2WS3 - chains J and K of the 4 polymer chains in the assembly; structure by X-ray diffraction, 3.20 A resolution.

== Chain J ==
Protein: Succinate dehydrogenase iron-sulfur subunit
Organism: Escherichia coli
Notes: EC 1.3.99.1
UniProtKB: P07014 (DHSB_ECOLI); residues 1-238 here = UniProt positions 1-238
Sequence (238 residues; each row starts with the number of its first residue):
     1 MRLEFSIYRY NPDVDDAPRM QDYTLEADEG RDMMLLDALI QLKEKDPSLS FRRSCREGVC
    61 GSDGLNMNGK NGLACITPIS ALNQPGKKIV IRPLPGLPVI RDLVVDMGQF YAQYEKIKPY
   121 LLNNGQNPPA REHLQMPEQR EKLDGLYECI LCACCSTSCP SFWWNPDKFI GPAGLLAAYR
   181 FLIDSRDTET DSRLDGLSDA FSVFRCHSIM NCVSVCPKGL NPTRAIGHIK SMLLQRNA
UniProt features mapped onto this chain:
  - binding site ([2Fe-2S] cluster): Cys-55, Cys-60, Cys-75
  - binding site ([4Fe-4S] cluster): Cys-149, Cys-152, Cys-155, Cys-216
  - binding site ([3Fe-4S] cluster): Cys-159, Cys-206, Cys-212
  - binding site (a ubiquinone): Trp-164
Ion coordination: 2Fe-2S cluster Fe: Cys-55, Cys-60, Asp-63, Cys-75; 4Fe-4S cluster Fe: Cys-149, Cys-152, Cys-155, Cys-216; 3Fe-4S cluster Fe: Cys-159, Cys-206, Cys-212
Residues lining bound ligands:
  - carboxin (CBE; 2-methyl-N-phenyl-5,6-dihydro-1,4-oxathiine-3-carboxamide): Pro-160, Ser-161, Trp-164, His-207, Ile-209
  - 3Fe-4S cluster (F3S): Ser-158, Cys-159, Phe-169, Pro-172, Cys-206, His-207, Ser-208, Ile-209, Met-210, Asn-211, Cys-212, Thr-223, Ile-226
  - 2Fe-2S cluster (FES): Leu-36, Arg-53, Ser-54, Cys-55, Arg-56, Gly-58, Val-59, Cys-60, Gly-61, Ser-62, Asp-63, Leu-73, Cys-75
  - 4Fe-4S cluster (SF4): Phe-110, Cys-149, Ile-150, Leu-151, Cys-152, Ala-153, Cys-154, Cys-155, Ala-173, Leu-176, Cys-216, Pro-217, Lys-218, Leu-220, Pro-222

== Chain K ==
Protein: Succinate dehydrogenase cytochrome B-556 subunit
Organism: Escherichia coli
Notes: EC 1.3.5.1
UniProtKB: P69054 (DHSC_ECOLI); residue numbers follow UniProt; this construct covers 1-129
Sequence (129 residues; row label = number of the first residue in the row):
     1 MIRNVKKQRP VNLDLQTIRF PITAIASILH RVSGVITFVA VGILLWLLGT SLSSPEGFEQ
    61 ASAIMGSFFV KFIMWGILTA LAYHVVVGIR HMMMDFGYLE ETFEAGKRSA KISFVITVVL
   121 SLLAGVLVW
Not modelled in the structure: 1-7, 129
UniProt features mapped onto this chain:
  - binding site (heme): His-84
Ion coordination: heme Fe: His-84 (shared with 1 residue of chain L)
Residues lining bound ligands:
  - carboxin (CBE; 2-methyl-N-phenyl-5,6-dihydro-1,4-oxathiine-3-carboxamide): Leu-15, Phe-20, Ser-27, Ile-28, Arg-31
  - heme (HEM): His-30, Arg-31, Gly-34, Val-35, Thr-37, Phe-38, Val-41, Leu-81, His-84, Val-85, Gly-88, Ile-89, His-91, Met-92

== Interface between chain J and chain K ==
Pairs across the interface (41):
  Tyr-10(J) / Pro-10(K)
  Pro-18(J) / Pro-10(K)  hydrophobic
  Asn-66(J) / Thr-17(K)
  Asn-68(J) / Arg-19(K)  hydrogen bond (backbone-side chain)
  Gly-69(J) / Thr-17(K)
  Gly-69(J) / Ile-18(K)
  Gly-69(J) / Arg-19(K)  hydrogen bond (backbone-backbone)
  Arg-92(J) / Asn-12(K)  hydrogen bond
  Arg-92(J) / Thr-17(K)  hydrogen bond
  Pro-93(J) / Asn-12(K)  hydrogen bond (backbone-side chain)
  Pro-95(J) / Asn-12(K)
  Pro-95(J) / Ile-18(K)  hydrophobic
  Gly-96(J) / Asn-12(K)  hydrogen bond (backbone-backbone)
  Gly-96(J) / Leu-13(K)
  Leu-97(J) / Val-11(K)
  Pro-98(J) / Pro-10(K)
  Val-99(J) / Arg-9(K)
  Val-99(J) / Pro-10(K)  hydrogen bond (backbone-backbone)
  Ile-100(J) / Arg-9(K)
  Asp-106(J) / Arg-9(K)  salt bridge
  Trp-163(J) / Leu-13(K)  hydrophobic
  Trp-163(J) / Leu-15(K)  hydrophobic
  His-207(J) / His-91(K)  hydrogen bond (backbone-side chain)
  Ser-208(J) / His-91(K)
  Ile-209(J) / Thr-23(K)  hydrogen bond (backbone-side chain)
  Ile-209(J) / Ala-24(K)
  Ile-209(J) / Ser-27(K)
  Met-210(J) / Thr-23(K)
  Met-210(J) / Met-94(K)  hydrophobic
  Met-210(J) / Glu-101(K)
  Met-210(J) / Thr-102(K)
  Asn-211(J) / Pro-21(K)
  Asn-211(J) / Ala-24(K)
  Val-213(J) / Phe-103(K)  hydrophobic
  Ser-214(J) / Phe-103(K)
  Asn-221(J) / Glu-101(K)  hydrogen bond (side chain-backbone)
  Asn-221(J) / Thr-102(K)
  Thr-223(J) / Glu-101(K)
  Arg-224(J) / Glu-101(K)
  Arg-224(J) / Thr-102(K)
  Gly-227(J) / Glu-101(K)
Also at the interface, not in a pair above, chain J (28 interface residues in all): Lys-70, Leu-94
Also at the interface, not in a pair above, chain K (22 interface residues in all): Asp-14, Phe-20, Arg-31, Gly-106

== Summary ==
28 residues of chain J and 22 residues of chain K are in contact; the contacts include 10 hydrogen bonds and 1
salt bridge. Polar pairs include Asp-106(J)/Arg-9(K), Asn-68(J)/Arg-19(K) and Arg-92(J)/Asn-12(K). Carboxin is
bound between chain J and chain K.
Here chain J is Succinate dehydrogenase iron-sulfur subunit and chain K is Succinate dehydrogenase cytochrome
B-556 subunit, both from Escherichia coli. Entry 2WS3 (Crystal structure of the E. coli succinate:quinone
oxidoreductase (SQR) SdhD Tyr83Phe mutant) was determined by X-ray diffraction.
